6RXQ - chains A and E; structure by X-ray diffraction, 1.70 A resolution.

== Chain A ==
Protein: NAD-dependent protein deacylase
Organism: Escherichia coli (strain K12)
Notes: EC 3.5.1.-; fragment: H4K16Cr
Reference sequence: P75960 (NPD_ECOLI); numbering as in UniProt (aligned over 40-279)
Sequence (254 residues; each row starts with the number of its first residue; note: 40 numbers in that range are skipped by the numbering (no residue carries them; nothing is unmodelled there); numbers below 1 keep their minus sign (Met-14 is residue -14)):
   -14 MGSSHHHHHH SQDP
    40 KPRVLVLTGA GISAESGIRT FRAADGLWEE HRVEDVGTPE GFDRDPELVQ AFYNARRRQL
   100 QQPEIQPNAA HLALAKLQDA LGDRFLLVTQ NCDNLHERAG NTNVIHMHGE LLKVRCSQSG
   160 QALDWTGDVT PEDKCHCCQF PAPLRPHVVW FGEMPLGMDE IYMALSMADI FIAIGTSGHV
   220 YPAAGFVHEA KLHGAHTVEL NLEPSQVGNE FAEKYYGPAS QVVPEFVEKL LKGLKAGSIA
Not modelled in the structure: -14 to -1, 171-181, 275-279
Differences from the reference sequence: initiating methionine (-14); expression tag (-13 to -1); engineered mutation Gly76 (Ala in P75960), Cys131 (Ile in P75960), Ala161 (Val in P75960)
Curated features (UniProtKB/Swiss-Prot):
  - active site: His147 (Proton acceptor)
  - binding site (NAD(+)): Gln129, Asn130, Asp132, Gly214 to Ser216, Asn240 to Glu242, Ala258
  - binding site (substrate): Tyr92, Arg95
  - binding site (Zn(2+)): Cys155, Cys174
  - mutagenesis: Tyr92 (Y92F: 42-fold decrease in desuccinylase activity. 3-fold decrease in deacetylase activity), Arg95 (R95M: 100-fold decrease in desuccinylase activity. 3-fold decrease in deacetylase activity)
Residues lining bound ligands: KMQ ([[(2R,3S,4R,5R)-5-(6-aminopurin-9-yl)-3,4-bis(oxidanyl)oxolan-2-yl]methoxy-oxidanyl-phosphoryl] [(2R,3R,4R,5S)-4-[(E)-but-2-enoxy]-3,5-bis(oxidanyl)oxolan-2-yl]methyl hydrogen phosphate): Gly48, Ala49, Gly50, Ala53, Glu54, Thr59, Phe60, Trp67, Tyr92, Gln129, Asn130, Cys131, His147, Val187, Val188, Phe190, Gly214, Thr215, Ser216, Gly217, Val219, Asn240, Leu241, Glu242, Gly256, Pro257, Ala258
Reported in the primary citation:
  - conformationally variable residues (side-chain flip): Trp67

== Chain E ==
Protein: Histone H4
Reference sequence: P02309 (H4_YEAST); residues 12-22 here correspond to UniProt positions 13-23 (UniProt number = residue number + 1)
Sequence (11 residues; each row starts with the number of its first residue):
    12 KGGAKRHRKI L
Not modelled in the structure: 12, 22
Curated features (UniProtKB/Swiss-Prot):
  - DNA-binding region: Lys16 to Lys20
  - modified residue: Lys12 (N6-acetyl-N6-methyllysine), Lys16 (N6-acetyllysine)
Glycans and other covalent adducts: compound KMQ linked to Lys16

== Interface between chain A and chain E ==
Residue-residue contacts (28; chain A residue first):
  His147(A) - Lys16(E)
  Val188(A) - Lys16(E)  hydrogen bond (backbone-side chain)
  Trp189(A) - Lys16(E)
  Phe190(A) - Lys16(E)
  Phe190(A) - Arg17(E)
  Phe190(A) - His18(E)
  Gly191(A) - Ala15(E)
  Gly191(A) - Lys16(E)  hydrogen bond (backbone-backbone)
  Glu192(A) - Ala15(E)
  Glu192(A) - Lys16(E)  hydrogen bond (backbone-backbone)
  Met193(A) - Gly14(E)
  Met193(A) - Ala15(E)  hydrophobic
  Pro194(A) - Gly14(E)
  Pro194(A) - Lys16(E)
  Tyr201(A) - Gly13(E)  hydrogen bond (side chain-backbone)
  His218(A) - Arg17(E)
  His218(A) - His18(E)
  His218(A) - Arg19(E)  hydrogen bond (backbone-backbone)
  Val219(A) - Lys16(E)
  Val219(A) - Arg17(E)
  Tyr220(A) - Ala15(E)
  Tyr220(A) - Lys16(E)
  Tyr220(A) - Arg17(E)  hydrogen bond (backbone-backbone)
  Tyr220(A) - Arg19(E)
  Pro221(A) - Gly13(E)
  Pro221(A) - Gly14(E)
  Pro221(A) - Ala15(E)
  Pro221(A) - Arg17(E)

== In short ==
13 residues of chain A face 7 of chain E across their interface, with 6 hydrogen bonds. Polar pairs include
Val188(A)-Lys16(E), Tyr201(A)-Gly13(E) and Gly191(A)-Lys16(E). Ligands of chain A: compound KMQ. Covalently
linked compound KMQ: at Lys16(E). From the paper: conformational variability at Trp67(A).
Here chain A is NAD-dependent protein deacylase (Escherichia coli (strain K12)) and chain E is Histone H4.
Entry 6RXQ (Crystal structure of CobB Ac2 (A76G,I131C,V162A) in complex with H4K16Cr-2'OH-ADPr peptide
intermediate after soaking) was determined by X-ray diffraction, deposited together with 6RXJ, 6RXK, 6RXL,
6RXM, 6RXO, 6RXP, 6RXR and 6RXS.
